PDB entry 5MZV | X-ray diffraction, 2.80 A resolution | chains A and B of the 4 polymer chains in the assembly

Chain A:
Molecule: Interleukin-12 subunit beta
From: Homo sapiens
Reference sequence: P29460 (IL12B_HUMAN); residue numbers follow UniProt; this construct covers 1-328
Sequence (328 residues; row label = number of the first residue in the row):
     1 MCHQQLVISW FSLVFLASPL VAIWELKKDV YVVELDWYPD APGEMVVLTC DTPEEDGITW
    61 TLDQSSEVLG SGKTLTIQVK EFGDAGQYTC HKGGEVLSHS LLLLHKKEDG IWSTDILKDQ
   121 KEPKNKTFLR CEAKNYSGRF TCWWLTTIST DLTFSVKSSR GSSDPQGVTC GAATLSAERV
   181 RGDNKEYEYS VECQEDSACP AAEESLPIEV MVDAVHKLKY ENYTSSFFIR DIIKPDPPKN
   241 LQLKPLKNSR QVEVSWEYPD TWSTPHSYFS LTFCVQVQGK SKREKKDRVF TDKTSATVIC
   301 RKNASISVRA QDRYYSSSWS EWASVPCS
Unresolved in the structure: 1-22, 281-282, 328
Cystine bridges: Cys-50/Cys-90, Cys-131/Cys-142, Cys-170/Cys-193, Cys-300/Cys-327
Covalently attached groups: glycan linked to Asn-222
UniProt features mapped onto this chain:
  - glycosylation: Asn-135 (N-linked (GlcNAc...) asparagine), Asn-222 (N-linked (GlcNAc...) asparagine), Trp-319 (C-linked (Man) tryptophan)

Chain B:
Molecule: Interleukin-23 subunit alpha
From: Homo sapiens
Reference sequence: Q9NPF7 (IL23A_HUMAN); residue numbers follow UniProt; this construct covers 1-189
Sequence (198 residues; each row starts with the number of its first residue):
     1 MLGSRAVMLL LLLPWTAQGR AVPGGSSPAW TQCQQLSQKL CTLAWSAHPL VGHMDLREEG
    61 DEETTNDVPH IQCGDGCDPQ GLRDNSQFCL QRIHQGLIFY EKLLGSDIFT GEPSLLPDSP
   121 VGQLHASLLG LSQLLQPEGH HWETQQIPSL SPSQPWQRLL LRFKILRSLQ AFVAVAARVF
   181 AHGAATLSPG TKHHHHHH
Unresolved in the structure: 1-27, 49-53, 61-66, 138-150, 189-198
Cystine bridges: Cys-77/Cys-89
Differences from the reference sequence: expression tag (190-198)
From the paper describing this entry:
  - conformationally variable residues (helix shift, order/disorder transition): Met-54 to Gly-60, Trp-156
  - contacts within the chain: Glu-58/Lys-164

How chain A and chain B interact:
Cross-chain cystine bridges: Cys-199(A)/Cys-73(B)
Contacting residue pairs - 33 pairs, chain A then chain B:
  Lys-124(A) with Asp-55(B)
  Tyr-136(A) with Arg-178(B), hydrogen bond
  Cys-199(A) with Cys-73(B), disulfide
  Ala-201(A) with Asp-78(B); Val-175(B)
  Ala-202(A) with Ile-71(B)
  Glu-203(A) with His-70(B), salt bridge; Ile-71(B), hydrogen bond (backbone-backbone); Ser-168(B); Ala-171(B); Phe-172(B)
  Ser-205(A) with His-70(B)
  Arg-230(A) with Ala-171(B)
  Pro-265(A) with Pro-79(B)
  Ser-267(A) with Ala-181(B); His-182(B), hydrogen bond
  Tyr-268(A) with Cys-77(B), hydrogen bond (side chain-backbone); Pro-79(B), hydrophobic; Arg-178(B); Val-179(B), hydrophobic; His-182(B)
  Phe-269(A) with Arg-178(B)
  Asp-292(A) with Gln-38(B), hydrogen bond
  Asp-312(A) with Arg-178(B), salt bridge
  Tyr-314(A) with Cys-41(B); Ala-174(B); Ala-177(B), hydrophobic; Arg-178(B); Ala-181(B)
  Tyr-315(A) with Trp-45(B), hydrophobic; Gln-170(B); Ala-171(B), hydrophobic
  Ser-316(A) with Trp-45(B)
Interface residues without a listed pair, chain A (19 interface residues in all): Ser-270, Arg-313
Interface residues without a listed pair, chain B (25 interface residues in all): Gln-72, Tyr-100, Ala-185, Thr-186

Summary:
19 residues of chain A face 25 of chain B across their interface, with 1 disulfide bond, 5 hydrogen bonds and
2 salt bridges. Polar pairs include Glu-203(A)/His-70(B), Asp-312(A)/Arg-178(B) and Tyr-136(A)/Arg-178(B). The
paper reports conformational variability at Met-54(B) and Trp-156(B); contacts within the chain involving
Glu-58(B) and Lys-164(B).
Chain A is Interleukin-12 subunit beta and chain B is Interleukin-23 subunit alpha, both from Homo sapiens;
the structure, IL-23:IL-23R:Nb22E11 complex, was determined by X-ray diffraction together with 5MXA from the
same study.
